PDB entry 5OX3 | X-ray diffraction, 1.90 A resolution | chain A

== Chain A ==
Name: Glycogen phosphorylase, muscle form
From: Oryctolagus cuniculus
Notes: EC 2.4.1.1
UniProt: P00489 (PYGM_RABIT); residues 0-842 here correspond to UniProt positions 1-843 (UniProt number = residue number + 1)
Chain sequence (843 residues; each row starts with the number of its first residue; numbering starts at 0):
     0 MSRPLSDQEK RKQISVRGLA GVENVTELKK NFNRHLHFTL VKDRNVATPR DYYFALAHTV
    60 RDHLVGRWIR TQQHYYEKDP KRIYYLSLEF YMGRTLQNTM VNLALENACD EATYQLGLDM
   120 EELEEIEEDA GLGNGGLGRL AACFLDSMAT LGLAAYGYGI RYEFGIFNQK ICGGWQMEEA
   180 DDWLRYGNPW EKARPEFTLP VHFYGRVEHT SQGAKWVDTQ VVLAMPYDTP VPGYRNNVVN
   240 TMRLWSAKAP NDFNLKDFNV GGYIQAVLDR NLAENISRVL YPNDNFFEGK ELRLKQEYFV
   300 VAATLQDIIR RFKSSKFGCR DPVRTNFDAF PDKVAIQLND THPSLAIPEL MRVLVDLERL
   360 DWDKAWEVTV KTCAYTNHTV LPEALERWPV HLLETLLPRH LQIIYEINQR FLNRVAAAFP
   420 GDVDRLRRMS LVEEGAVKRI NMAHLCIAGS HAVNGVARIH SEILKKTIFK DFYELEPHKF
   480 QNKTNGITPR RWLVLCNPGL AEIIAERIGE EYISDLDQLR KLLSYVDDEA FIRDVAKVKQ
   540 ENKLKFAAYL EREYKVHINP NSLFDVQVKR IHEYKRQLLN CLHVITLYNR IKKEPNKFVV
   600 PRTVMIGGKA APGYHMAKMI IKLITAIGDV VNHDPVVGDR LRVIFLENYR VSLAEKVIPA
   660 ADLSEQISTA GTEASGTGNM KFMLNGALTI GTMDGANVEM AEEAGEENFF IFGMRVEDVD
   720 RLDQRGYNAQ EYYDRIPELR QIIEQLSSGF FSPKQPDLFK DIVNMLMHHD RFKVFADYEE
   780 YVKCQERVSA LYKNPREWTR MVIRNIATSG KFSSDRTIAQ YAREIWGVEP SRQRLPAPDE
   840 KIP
Not modelled in the structure: 0-11, 255-260, 315-323, 837-842
Curated features (UniProtKB/Swiss-Prot):
  - binding site (AMP): D42, Y75, R309 to C318
  - site: C108 (Involved in the association of subunits), C142 (Involved in the association of subunits), Y155 (Can be labeled by an AMP analog)
  - modified residue: S1 (N-acetylserine), S14 (Phosphoserine), Y203 (Phosphotyrosine), Y226 (Phosphotyrosine), S429 (Phosphoserine), Y472 (Phosphotyrosine), S513 (Phosphoserine), K680 (N6-(pyridoxal phosphate)lysine), S746 (Phosphoserine), S747 (Phosphoserine)
Glycans and other covalent adducts: pyridoxal phosphate (PLP) linked to K680
Small-molecule neighbours:
  - B1N ((1S)-1,5-anhydro-1-[3-(4-hydroxyphenyl)-1H-1,2,4-triazol-5-yl]-D-glucitol): E88, G135, L136, L139, N282, D283, N284, F285, R292, H341, H377, T378, V455, N484, Y573, E672, A673, S674, G675, T676
  - inosinic acid (IMP): D42, V45, Q71, Q72, Y75, R242, R309, R310
  - pyridoxal phosphate (PLP): Y90, G134, G135, R138, W491, V567, K568, K574, Y648, R649, V650, A653, Q665, E672, G675, T676, G677

== In short ==
Chain A binds compound B1N and inosinic acid. Pyridoxal phosphate is covalently linked to K680. Curated
annotation (UniProt) lists 12 AMP-binding residues.
Chain A is Glycogen phosphorylase, muscle form (Oryctolagus cuniculus); the structure, Glycogen Phosphorylase
in complex with SzB102v, was determined by X-ray diffraction, deposited together with 5OWY, 5OWZ, 5OX0, 5OX1
and 5OX4.
